Entry 6OS9 (electron microscopy, 3.00 A resolution); this record covers chains A and B of the 6 polymer chains in the assembly.

Chain A:
Protein: Guanine nucleotide-binding protein G(i) subunit alpha-1
Organism: Homo sapiens
Reference sequence: P63096 (GNAI1_HUMAN); residue numbers follow UniProt; this construct covers 1-354
Sequence (354 residues; numbered 1 to 354; the number before each row is that of its first residue):
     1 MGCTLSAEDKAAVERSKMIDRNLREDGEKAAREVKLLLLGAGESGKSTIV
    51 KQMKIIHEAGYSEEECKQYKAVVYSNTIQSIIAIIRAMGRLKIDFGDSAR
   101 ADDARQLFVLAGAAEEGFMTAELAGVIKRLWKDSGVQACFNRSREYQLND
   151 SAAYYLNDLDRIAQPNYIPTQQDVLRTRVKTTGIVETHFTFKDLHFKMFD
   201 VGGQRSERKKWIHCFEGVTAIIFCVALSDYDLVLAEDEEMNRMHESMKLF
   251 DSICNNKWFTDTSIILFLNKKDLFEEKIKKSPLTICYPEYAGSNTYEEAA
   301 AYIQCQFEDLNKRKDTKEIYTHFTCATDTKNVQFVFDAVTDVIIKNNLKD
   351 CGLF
Not modelled in the structure: 1-3, 56-181, 234-240
What the authors report for this chain:
  - contacts within the chain: His322-Phe334 (pi stacking)
  - conformationally variable residues (order/disorder transition): Thr324 to Thr327

Chain B:
Protein: Guanine nucleotide-binding protein G(I)/G(S)/G(T) subunit beta-1
Organism: Homo sapiens
Reference sequence: P62873 (GBB1_HUMAN); numbering as in UniProt (aligned over 2-340)
Sequence (344 residues; each row starts with the number of its first residue; numbers below 1 keep their minus sign (Pro-3 is residue -3)):
    -3 PGSSGSELDQLRQEAEQLKNQIRDARKACADATLSQITNNIDPVGRIQMR
    47 TRRTLRGHLAKIYAMHWGTDSRLLVSASQDGKLIIWDSYTTNKVHAIPLR
    97 SSWVMTCAYAPSGNYVACGGLDNICSIYNLKTREGNVRVSRELAGHTGYL
   147 SCCRFLDDNQIVTSSGDTTCALWDIETGQQTTTFTGHTGDVMSLSLAPDT
   197 RLFVSGACDASAKLWDVREGMCRQTFTGHESDINAICFFPNGNAFATGSD
   247 DATCRLFDLRADQELMTYSHDNIICGITSVSFSKSGRLLLAGYDDFNCNV
   297 WDALKADRAGVLAGHDNRVSCLGVTDDGMAVATGSWDSFLKIWN
Not modelled in the structure: -3 to 2
Disulfides: Cys121-Cys149
Sequence notes: expression tag (-3 to 1)

Interface between chain A and chain B:
Residue-residue contacts - 47 pairs, chain A then chain B:
  Val13(A) - Asn88(B)
  Arg15(A) - Val90(B)  hydrogen bond (side chain-backbone)
  Arg15(A) - His91(B)
  Ser16(A) - Asn88(B)
  Ser16(A) - Lys89(B)
  Ile19(A) - Lys89(B)
  Ile19(A) - Ala92(B)  hydrophobic
  Asp20(A) - Lys89(B)  salt bridge
  Leu23(A) - Gly53(B)
  Leu23(A) - Leu55(B)
  Leu23(A) - Ile80(B)  hydrophobic
  Leu23(A) - Lys89(B)
  Leu23(A) - Ala92(B)  hydrophobic
  Asp26(A) - Lys78(B)  salt bridge
  Gly27(A) - Leu55(B)
  Gly183(A) - Leu117(B)
  Gly183(A) - Asn119(B)
  Ile184(A) - Trp99(B)
  Ile184(A) - Leu117(B)
  Glu186(A) - Trp99(B)  hydrogen bond
  Phe199(A) - Trp99(B)  hydrophobic
  Ser206(A) - Tyr145(B)
  Ser206(A) - Gly162(B)
  Ser206(A) - Asp186(B)
  Glu207(A) - Asp186(B)
  Glu207(A) - Cys204(B)  hydrogen bond
  Lys210(A) - Met101(B)
  Lys210(A) - Tyr145(B)
  Lys210(A) - Met188(B)
  Lys210(A) - Asp228(B)  salt bridge
  Lys210(A) - Asn230(B)
  Lys210(A) - Asp246(B)  salt bridge
  Trp211(A) - Leu117(B)  hydrophobic
  Trp211(A) - Tyr145(B)
  His213(A) - Lys57(B)
  His213(A) - Tyr59(B)  hydrogen bond (backbone-side chain)
  His213(A) - Trp332(B)
  Cys214(A) - Lys57(B)
  Cys214(A) - Tyr59(B)
  Cys214(A) - Gln75(B)
  Cys214(A) - Trp99(B)
  Cys214(A) - Met101(B)  hydrophobic
  Phe215(A) - Trp99(B)  hydrophobic
  Glu216(A) - Lys57(B)
  Glu216(A) - Trp332(B)
  Trp258(A) - Arg314(B)
  Trp258(A) - Trp332(B)  hydrophobic
Also at the interface, not in a pair above, chain A (25 interface residues in all): Ala12, Arg24, Thr182, Gln204
Also at the interface, not in a pair above, chain B (28 interface residues in all): Thr87, Gly144

In short:
25 residues of chain A and 28 residues of chain B are in contact, with 4 hydrogen bonds and 4 salt bridges.
Polar pairs include Asp20(A)-Lys89(B), Asp26(A)-Lys78(B) and Lys210(A)-Asp228(B). The paper reports
conformational variability at Thr324(A); contacts within the chain involving His322(A) and Phe334(A).
Here chain A is Guanine nucleotide-binding protein G(i) subunit alpha-1 and chain B is Guanine
nucleotide-binding protein G(I)/G(S)/G(T) subunit beta-1, both from Homo sapiens. Entry 6OS9 (human
Neurotensin Receptor 1 (hNTSR1) - Gi1 Protein Complex in canonical conformation (C state)) was determined by
electron microscopy, deposited together with 6OSA.
